Entry 6GVM (X-ray diffraction, 3.50 A resolution); this record covers chains B and C of the 4 polymer chains in the assembly.

# Chain B
Name: Tubulin beta chain
From: Ovis aries
UniProt: D0VWY9 (D0VWY9_SHEEP); the author numbering skips numbers that UniProt does not, so the offset changes along the chain: 1-44 = UniProt 1-44; 47-360 = UniProt 45-358; 369-455 = UniProt 359-445
Chain sequence (445 residues; each row starts with the number of its first residue; note: 10 numbers in that range are skipped by the numbering (no residue carries them; nothing is unmodelled there)):
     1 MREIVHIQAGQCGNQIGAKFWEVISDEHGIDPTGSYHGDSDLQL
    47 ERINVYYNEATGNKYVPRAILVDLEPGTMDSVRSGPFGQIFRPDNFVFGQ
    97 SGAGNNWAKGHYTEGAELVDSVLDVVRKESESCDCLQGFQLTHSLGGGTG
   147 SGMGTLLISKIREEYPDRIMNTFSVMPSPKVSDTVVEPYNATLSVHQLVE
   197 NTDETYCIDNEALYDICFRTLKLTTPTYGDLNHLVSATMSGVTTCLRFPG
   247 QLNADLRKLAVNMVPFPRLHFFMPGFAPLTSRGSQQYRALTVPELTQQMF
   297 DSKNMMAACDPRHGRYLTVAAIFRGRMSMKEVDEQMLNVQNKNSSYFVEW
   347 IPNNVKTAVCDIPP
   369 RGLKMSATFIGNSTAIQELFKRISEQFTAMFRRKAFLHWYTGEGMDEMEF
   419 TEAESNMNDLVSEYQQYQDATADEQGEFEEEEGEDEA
Not modelled in the structure: 279-284, 442-455
Construct notes: conflict C203 (Ser201 in D0VWY9), I318 (Val316 in D0VWY9)
Small-molecule neighbours: GDP (guanosine-5'-diphosphate): G10, Q11, C12, Q15, I16, D69, A99, N101, S140, G142, G143, G144, T145, G146, S147, V171, P173, V177, D179, E183, N206, L209, Y224, L227, N228, V231

# Chain C
Name: Stathmin-like domain R1
Chain sequence (87 residues; numbered 4 to 90; the number before each row is that of its first residue):
     4 ADMEVIELNKATSGQSWEVILKPPSFDGVPEFNASLPRRRDPSLEEIQKK
    54 LEAAEERRKAHFAAMLERLQEKDKHAEEVRKNKELKE
Not modelled in the structure: 4-5, 30-44, 86-90

# Interface between chain B and chain C
Pairs across the interface (18):
  Y108(B) - H78(C)  hydrogen bond
  Y108(B) - A79(C)  hydrophobic
  Y108(B) - V82(C)  hydrophobic
  Y108(B) - R83(C)
  A112(B) - R83(C)
  S155(B) - L72(C)
  K156(B) - D76(C)  salt bridge
  E159(B) - L69(C)
  E159(B) - L72(C)
  E159(B) - D76(C)
  P162(B) - F65(C)
  Q193(B) - K75(C)  hydrogen bond
  E196(B) - R71(C)
  N197(B) - R71(C)  hydrogen bond
  N197(B) - L72(C)
  E411(B) - V82(C)
  G412(B) - V82(C)
  E417(B) - H78(C)  salt bridge
Other interface residues (no listed pair), chain B (15 interface residues in all): R158, D163, M413
Other interface residues (no listed pair), chain C (13 interface residues in all): R61, Q73, K84

# Overview
The interface between chain B and chain C involves 15 residues on one side and 13 on the other, with 3
hydrogen bonds and 2 salt bridges. Polar contacts include K156(B)-D76(C), E417(B)-H78(C) and Y108(B)-H78(C).
Chain B binds GDP.
Here chain B is Tubulin beta chain (Ovis aries) and chain C is Stathmin-like domain R1. Entry 6GVM
(Tubulin:F3II DARPin complex) was determined by X-ray diffraction together with 6GVN and 6GX7 from the same
study.
